PDB entry 5NNR | X-ray diffraction, 3.10 A resolution | chains B and C of the 3 polymer chains in the assembly

== Chain B ==
Protein: Naa10
Source organism: Chaetomium thermophilum
UniProtKB: G0SEE8 (G0SEE8_CHATD); numbering as in UniProt (aligned over 1-189)
Chain sequence (195 residues; numbered 1 to 195; the number before each row is that of its first residue):
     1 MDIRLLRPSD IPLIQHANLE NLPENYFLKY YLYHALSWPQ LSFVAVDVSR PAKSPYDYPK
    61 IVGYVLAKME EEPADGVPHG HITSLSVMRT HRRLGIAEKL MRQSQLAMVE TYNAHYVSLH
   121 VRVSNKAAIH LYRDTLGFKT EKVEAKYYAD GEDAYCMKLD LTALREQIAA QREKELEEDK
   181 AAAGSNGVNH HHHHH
Not modelled in the structure: 176-195
Differences from the reference sequence: expression tag (190-195)
Modified positions: Met1 (N-formylmethionine; FME)

== Chain C ==
Protein: HypK
Source organism: Chaetomium thermophilum
UniProtKB: G0SCY6 (G0SCY6_CHATD); residue numbers follow UniProt; this construct covers 2-126
Chain sequence (133 residues; row label = number of the first residue in the row; numbers below 1 keep their minus sign (Mse-6 is residue -6)):
    -6 MGHHHHHHAA EDRQPADIVE GATAGDVEEE VAPAAKSAED RKAAAALSKL DAHADEDMAP
    54 AREVDQEAVK NAMSALSGAS TEKKEVKKVK VDPADVNLLV EELELSKAKA TELLKAHDGD
   114 AIKAMKAYIQ PAF
Not modelled in the structure: -6 to 25, 43-56, 71-80, 126
Differences from the reference sequence: initiating methionine (-6); expression tag (-5 to 1)
Modified positions: Mse-6, Mse51 (selenomethionine); Mse66, Mse118 (selenomethionine; parent Met)

== How chain B and chain C interact ==
Residue-residue contacts (5):
  Asn25(B) - Arg34(C)
  Tyr30(B) - Asp33(C)  hydrogen bond
  Tyr33(B) - Leu40(C)
  Lys68(B) - Asp33(C)  salt bridge
  Tyr148(B) - Ala31(C)  hydrogen bond (side chain-backbone)
Other interface residues (no listed pair), chain C (7 interface residues in all): Ser30, Glu32, Ala37
Interface features reported in the paper:
  - interface residues, chain C: Ala36(C)

== Overview ==
Chain B and chain C form an interface of 5 and 7 residues respectively, with 2 hydrogen bonds and 1 salt
bridge. Polar contacts include Lys68(B)-Asp33(C), Tyr30(B)-Asp33(C) and Tyr148(B)-Ala31(C). From the paper:
the interface residue Ala36(C).
Here chain B is Naa10 and chain C is HypK, both from Chaetomium thermophilum. Entry 5NNR (Structure of
Naa15/Naa10 bound to HypK-THB) was determined by X-ray diffraction, deposited together with 5NNP.
